Entry 7VDS (X-ray diffraction, 3.05 A resolution); this record covers chains A and C.

== Chain A ==
Name: Cyclin-dependent-like kinase 5, p25
Source organism: Homo sapiens
Notes: EC 2.7.11.1
UniProtKB: Q00535 (CDK5_HUMAN); residues 2-292 here = UniProt positions 2-292
Chain sequence (292 residues; row label = number of the first residue in the row):
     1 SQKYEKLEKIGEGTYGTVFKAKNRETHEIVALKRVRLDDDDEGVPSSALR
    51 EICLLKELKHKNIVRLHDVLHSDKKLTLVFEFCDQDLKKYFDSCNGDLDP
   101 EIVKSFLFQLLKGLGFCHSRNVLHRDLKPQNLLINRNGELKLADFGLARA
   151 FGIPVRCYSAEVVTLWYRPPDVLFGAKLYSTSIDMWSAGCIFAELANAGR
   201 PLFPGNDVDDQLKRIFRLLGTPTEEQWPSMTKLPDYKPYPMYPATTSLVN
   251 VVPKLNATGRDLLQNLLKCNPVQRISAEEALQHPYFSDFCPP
Disordered / not traced: 1, 292
Sequence notes: expression tag (1)
UniProt features mapped onto this chain:
  - active site: D126 (Proton acceptor)
  - binding site (ATP): I10 to V18, K33
  - modified residue: Y15 (Phosphotyrosine), T17 (Phosphothreonine), K56 (N6-acetyllysine), S72 (Phosphoserine), S159 (Phosphoserine)
  - mutagenesis: S159 (S159A: No phenotype; S159T: Impaired p35/p25 (CDK5R1) binding)
Residues lining bound ligands: p25 (61U; 5-fluoranyl-4-[[2-[(1R)-1-(1-methylpiperidin-4-yl)-1-oxidanyl-ethyl]-1,6-naphthyridin-7-yl]amino]-2-morpholin-4-yl-benzenecarbonitrile): E8, I10, V18, A31, K33, E51, V64, F80, E81, F82, C83, D84, Q85, D86, K89, Q130, N131, L133, A143, D144

== Chain C ==
Name: Cyclin-dependent kinase 5 activator 1
Source organism: Homo sapiens
UniProtKB: Q15078 (CD5R1_HUMAN); residue numbers follow UniProt; this construct covers 100-307
Chain sequence (209 residues; numbered 99 to 307; the number before each row is that of its first residue):
    99 MQPPPAQPPAPPASQLSGSQTGGSSSVKKAPHPAVTSAGTPKRVIVQAST
   149 SELLRCLGEFLCRRCYRLKHLSPTDPVLWLRSVDRSLLLQGWQDQGFITP
   199 ANVVFLYMLCRDVISSEVGSDHELQAVLLTCLYLSYSYMGNEISYPLKPF
   249 LVESCKEAFWDRCLSVINLMSSKMLQINADPHYFTQVFSDLKNESGQEDK
   299 KRLLLGLDR
Disordered / not traced: 99-145, 294-307
Sequence notes: initiating methionine (99)
UniProt features mapped onto this chain:
  - modified residue: T138 (Phosphothreonine)
  - mutagenesis: T138 (T138A: Increased susceptibility to calpain; T138E: Reduced susceptibility to calpain), L305 (L305A: In L-3A mutant; abolished recognition and ubiquitination by the CRL2(FEM1B) complex; L305R: In L-3R mutant ...)

== Interface between chain A and chain C ==
Pairs across the interface (59):
  Y15(A) - I241(C)
  L37(A) - W258(C)
  E42(A) - P244(C)
  E42(A) - L245(C)
  E42(A) - K246(C)
  G43(A) - S242(C)
  G43(A) - Y243(C)
  G43(A) - P244(C)
  P45(A) - Y231(C)
  P45(A) - W258(C)  hydrophobic
  S46(A) - Y231(C)  hydrogen bond
  S46(A) - S235(C)
  S46(A) - S242(C)
  S46(A) - Y243(C)  hydrogen bond (side chain-backbone)
  S47(A) - I241(C)
  L49(A) - Y231(C)  hydrophobic
  L49(A) - L232(C)  hydrophobic
  L49(A) - I265(C)  hydrophobic
  R50(A) - S235(C)  hydrogen bond (side chain-backbone)
  R50(A) - G238(C)  hydrogen bond (side chain-backbone)
  R50(A) - E240(C)
  R50(A) - I241(C)  hydrogen bond (side chain-backbone)
  I52(A) - I265(C)  hydrophobic
  C53(A) - Y236(C)  hydrophobic
  C53(A) - I265(C)  hydrophobic
  C53(A) - S269(C)
  L54(A) - Y236(C)
  K56(A) - I265(C)
  K56(A) - N266(C)  hydrogen bond
  K56(A) - S269(C)
  E57(A) - S269(C)  hydrogen bond
  E57(A) - S270(C)  hydrogen bond (side chain-backbone)
  E57(A) - L273(C)
  V69(A) - L262(C)  hydrophobic
  H71(A) - E255(C)
  H71(A) - W258(C)
  H71(A) - D259(C)  salt bridge
  H71(A) - L262(C)
  L76(A) - L262(C)  hydrophobic
  R120(A) - L273(C)
  N121(A) - L273(C)
  N121(A) - A277(C)
  V122(A) - L273(C)  hydrophobic
  L147(A) - I241(C)  hydrophobic
  R149(A) - M237(C)  hydrogen bond (side chain-backbone)
  R149(A) - G238(C)
  A150(A) - Y236(C)
  A150(A) - L273(C)  hydrophobic
  A150(A) - N276(C)
  F151(A) - N276(C)
  G152(A) - N276(C)
  I153(A) - A199(C)  hydrophobic
  I153(A) - M237(C)  hydrophobic
  I153(A) - I275(C)
  I153(A) - N276(C)
  I153(A) - F282(C)  hydrophobic
  P154(A) - A199(C)
  C157(A) - N239(C)  hydrogen bond (backbone-side chain)
  S159(A) - N239(C)
Also at the interface, not in a pair above, chain A (31 interface residues in all): Y158, E161
Also at the interface, not in a pair above, chain C (32 interface residues in all): F203, Y234, C261, M272

== Overview ==
31 residues of chain A and 32 residues of chain C are in contact; the contacts include 10 hydrogen bonds and 1
salt bridge. Polar contacts include H71(A)-D259(C), S46(A)-Y231(C) and S46(A)-Y243(C). Chain A binds p25.
Chain A is Cyclin-dependent-like kinase 5, p25 and chain C is Cyclin-dependent kinase 5 activator 1, both from
Homo sapiens; the structure, The structure of cyclin-dependent kinase 5 (CDK5) in complex with p25 and
Compound 24, was determined by X-ray diffraction together with 7VDP, 7VDQ, 7VDR and 7VDU from the same study.
